PDB entry 9IOQ | X-ray diffraction, 2.00 A resolution | chain A

Chain A:
Molecule: cUMP-AMP-activated phospholipase
Source organism: Escherichia coli
Notes: EC 3.1.1.32
UniProtKB: Q6XGD4 (CAPE_ECOLX); residue numbers follow UniProt; this construct covers 1-320
Chain sequence (320 residues; row label = number of the first residue in the row):
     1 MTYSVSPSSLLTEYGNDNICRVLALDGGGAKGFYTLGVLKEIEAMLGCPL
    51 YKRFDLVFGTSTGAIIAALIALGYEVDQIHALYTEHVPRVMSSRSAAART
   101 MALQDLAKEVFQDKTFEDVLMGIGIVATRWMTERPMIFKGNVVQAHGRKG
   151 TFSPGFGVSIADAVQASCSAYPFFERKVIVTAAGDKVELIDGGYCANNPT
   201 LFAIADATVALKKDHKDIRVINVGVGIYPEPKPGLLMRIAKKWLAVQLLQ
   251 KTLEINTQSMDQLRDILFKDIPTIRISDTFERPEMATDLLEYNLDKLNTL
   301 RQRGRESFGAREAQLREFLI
Not modelled in the structure: 1-8
Residues lining bound ligands: 3'3'-cUMP-AMP (A1AEP): Phe58, Arg129, Pro135, Met136, Ile137, Phe138, Lys139, Ala145, His146, Gly147, Arg148, Lys149, Thr151, Phe152, Ser153, Pro154, Gly155, Phe156, Phe202, Ala205, Asp206, Gln262, Leu263, Ile266
UniProt features mapped onto this chain:
  - motif: Gly27 to Gly32 (GXGXXG), Gly59 to Gly63 (GXSXG), Asp191 to Gly193 (DGA/G)
  - active site: Ser61 (Nucleophile), Asp191 (Proton acceptor)

In short:
Bound to chain A: 3'3'-cUMP-AMP. From UniProt: active-site residues Ser61 and Asp191.
Chain A is cUMP-AMP-activated phospholipase (Escherichia coli); the structure, Crystal structure of CapE bound
cUA, was determined by X-ray diffraction, deposited together with 9IOM, 9ION and 9IOP.
